Entry 4EFM (X-ray diffraction, 1.90 A resolution); this record covers chain A.

# Chain A
Name: GTPase HRas
Source organism: Homo sapiens
Notes: fragment: G domain
Reference sequence: P01112 (RASH_HUMAN); numbering as in UniProt (aligned over 1-166)
Sequence (171 residues; row label = number of the first residue in the row; numbers below 1 keep their minus sign (Gly-4 is residue -4)):
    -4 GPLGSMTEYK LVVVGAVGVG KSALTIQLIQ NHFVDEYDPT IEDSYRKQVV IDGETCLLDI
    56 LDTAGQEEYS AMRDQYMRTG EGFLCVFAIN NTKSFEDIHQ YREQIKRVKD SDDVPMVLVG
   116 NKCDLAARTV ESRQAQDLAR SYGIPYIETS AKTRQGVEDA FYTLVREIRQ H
Unresolved in the structure: -4 to 0
Differences from the reference sequence: expression tag (-4 to 0); engineered mutation Val12 (Gly in P01112)
Swiss-Prot annotation at these positions:
  - region: His166 (Hypervariable region)
  - motif: Tyr32 to Tyr40 (Effector region)
  - binding site (GTP): Gly13 to Ala18, Val29 to Thr35, Ala59, Gly60, Asn116 to Asp119, Ser145 to Lys147
  - modified residue: Met1 (N-acetylmethionine), Thr2 (N-acetylthreonine), Cys118 (S-nitrosocysteine)
  - glycosylation: Thr35 (Microbial infection: O-linked (Glc) threonine)
  - natural variant: Val12 (G12V: In CSTLO, bladder carcinoma and CMEMS; this construct carries the variant), Gly13 (G13C: In CSTLO; G13D: In CSTLO; G13R: In SFM), Gln22 (Q22K: In CMEMS), Glu37 (E37EE: In CSTLO), Thr58 (T58I: In CSTLO), Gln61 (Q61K: In NMTC2; Q61L: In melanoma), Glu63 (E63K: In CMEMS), Ser89 (S89C: Found in a patient with severe fetal hydrops and pleural effusion; uncertain significance), Lys117 (K117R: In CSTLO), Ala146 (A146T: In CSTLO; A146V: In CSTLO)
  - mutagenesis: Ser17 (S17N: Dominant negative. Prevents PLCE1 EGF-induced recruitment to plasma membrane. No effect on subcellular location of isoform 2), Asn26 (N26G: Loss of interaction with PLCE1; when associated with V-12), Val29 (V29A: No effect on interaction with PLCE1; when associated with V-12), Tyr32 (Y32F: Loss of interaction and recruitment to plasma membrane of PLCE1; when associated with V-12), Pro34 (P34G: No effect on interaction with PLCE1; when associated with V-12), Thr35 (T35S: Loss of interaction with PLCE1; when associated with V-12), Glu37 (E37G: No effect on interaction with PLCE1; when associated with V-12), Asp38 (D38N: No effect on interaction with PLCE1; when associated with V-12), Ser39 (S39C: No effect on interaction with PLCE1; when associated with V-12), Ala59 (A59T: Loss of GTPase activity and creation of an autophosphorylation site), Gln61 (Q61I: Moderately increased transformation of cultured cell lines; Q61R: Promotes interaction with SHOC2 and PP1C; Q61V: Strongly increased transformation of cultured cell lines), Ala83 (A83T: GTP-binding activity reduced by factor of 30), 4 further mutagenesis entries in UniProt
Bound ions: Mg2+: Ser17 (together with GMP-PNP)
Ligand contacts: GMP-PNP (GNP; phosphoaminophosphonic acid-guanylate ester): Ala11, Val12, Gly13, Val14, Gly15, Lys16, Ser17, Ala18, Gly60, Asn116, Lys117, Asp119, Leu120, Ser145, Ala146, Lys147
From the paper describing this entry:
  - conformationally variable residues (loop rearrangement, side-chain flip): Asn26 to Ile36, Gly60, Gln61, Arg149

# In short
Bound to chain A: GMP-PNP. UniProt lists 22 GTP-binding residues and 17 mutagenesis sites. The paper reports
conformational variability at Asn26, Gly60 and Gln61 among others.
Chain A is GTPase HRas (Homo sapiens); the structure, Crystal structure of H-Ras G12V in complex with GppNHp
(state 1), was determined by X-ray diffraction, deposited together with 4EFL and 4EFN.
